Entry 1H17 (X-ray diffraction, 1.75 A resolution); this record covers chain A.

Chain A:
Molecule: Formate acetyltransferase 1
Organism: Escherichia coli
Notes: EC 2.3.1.54
UniProtKB: P09373 (PFLB_ECOLI); numbering as in UniProt (aligned over 1-759)
Chain sequence (759 residues; row label = number of the first residue in the row):
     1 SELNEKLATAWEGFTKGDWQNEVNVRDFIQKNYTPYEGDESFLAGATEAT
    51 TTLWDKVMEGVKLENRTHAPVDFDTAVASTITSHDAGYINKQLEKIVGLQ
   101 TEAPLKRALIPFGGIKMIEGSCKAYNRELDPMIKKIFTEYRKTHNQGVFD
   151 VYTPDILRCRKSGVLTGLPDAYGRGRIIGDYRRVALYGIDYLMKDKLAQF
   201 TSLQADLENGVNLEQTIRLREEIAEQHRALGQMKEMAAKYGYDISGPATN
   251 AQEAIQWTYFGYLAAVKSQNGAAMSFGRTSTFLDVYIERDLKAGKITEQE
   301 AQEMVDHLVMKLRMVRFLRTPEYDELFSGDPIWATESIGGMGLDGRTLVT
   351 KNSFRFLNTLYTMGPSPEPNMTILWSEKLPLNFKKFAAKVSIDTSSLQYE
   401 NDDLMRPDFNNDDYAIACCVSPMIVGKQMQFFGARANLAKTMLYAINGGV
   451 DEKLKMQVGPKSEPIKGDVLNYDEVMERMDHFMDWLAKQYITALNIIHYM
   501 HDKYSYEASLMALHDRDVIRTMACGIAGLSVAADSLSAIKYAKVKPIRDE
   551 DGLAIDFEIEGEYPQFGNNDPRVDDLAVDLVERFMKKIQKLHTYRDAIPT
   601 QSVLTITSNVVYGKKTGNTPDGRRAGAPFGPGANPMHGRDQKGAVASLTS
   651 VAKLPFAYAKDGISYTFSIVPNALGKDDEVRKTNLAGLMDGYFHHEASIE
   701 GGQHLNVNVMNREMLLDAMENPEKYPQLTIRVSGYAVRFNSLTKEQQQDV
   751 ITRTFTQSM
UniProt features mapped onto this chain:
  - active site: C419 (S-acetylcysteine intermediate)
Metal / ion sites: Na+ site 1 near E214 (its only coordinating residue here); Na+ site 2 near Q589 (its only coordinating residue here); Na+ site 3: A652, L654, E700, G701
Ligand contacts:
  - coenzyme A (COA): K116, M117, N145, Q146, F149, D150, V151, Y152, L157, R160, K161, L197, F200, I223, A224, H227, E322
  - L-treitol (DTL), molecule 1: H68, A69, P70, R107, Y125, D324, G329, D330, S741
  - L-treitol (DTL), molecule 2: T138, E139, Y140, R141, K142, E225, R228, Q232
  - oxamic acid (OXM): R176, A272, A273, F327, W333, C418, F432, R435, L604, I606

In short:
Bound to chain A: coenzyme A, oxamic acid and L-treitol. The Na+ site 3 is built by A652, L654, E700 and G701.
Curated annotation (UniProt) lists active-site residue C419.
Chain A is Formate acetyltransferase 1 (Escherichia coli); the structure, Pyruvate Formate-Lyase (E.coli) in
complex with CoA and the substrate analog oxamate, was determined by X-ray diffraction together with 1H16 and
1H18 from the same study.
